5GNM - chain A; structure by X-ray diffraction, 2.70 A resolution.

Chain A:
Molecule: Vitamin D(3) 25-hydroxylase
From: Pseudonocardia autotrophica
Notes: EC 1.14.15.15
UniProt: C4B644 (CPVDH_PSEAH); residue numbers follow UniProt; this construct covers 1-403
Sequence (411 residues; each row starts with the number of its first residue):
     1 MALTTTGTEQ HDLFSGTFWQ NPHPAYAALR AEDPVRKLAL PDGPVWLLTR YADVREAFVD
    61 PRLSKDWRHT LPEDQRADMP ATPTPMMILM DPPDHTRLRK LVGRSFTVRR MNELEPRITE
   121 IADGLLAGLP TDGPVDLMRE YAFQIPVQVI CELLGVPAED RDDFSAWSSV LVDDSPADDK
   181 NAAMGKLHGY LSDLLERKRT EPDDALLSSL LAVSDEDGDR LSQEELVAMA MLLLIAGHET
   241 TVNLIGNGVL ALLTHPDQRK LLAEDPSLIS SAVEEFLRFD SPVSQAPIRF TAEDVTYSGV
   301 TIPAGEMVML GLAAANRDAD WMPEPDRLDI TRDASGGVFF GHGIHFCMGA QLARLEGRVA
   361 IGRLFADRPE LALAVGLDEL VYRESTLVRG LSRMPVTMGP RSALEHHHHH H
Unresolved in the structure: 1-2, 402-411
Sequence notes: engineered mutation Met348 (Leu in C4B644); expression tag (404-411)
Ion coordination: heme Fe near Cys347 (its only coordinating residue here)
Small-molecule neighbours: heme (HEM): Phe58, Lys65, Met87, Ile88, His95, Arg99, Phe106, Leu232, Leu233, Ala236, Gly237, Thr240, Thr241, Leu244, Leu277, Pro282, Val283, Ala286, Pro287, Arg289, Leu312, Phe339, Phe340, Gly341, Ile344, His345, Phe346, Cys347, Met348, Gly349, Leu352, Ala353, Glu356
UniProt features mapped onto this chain:
  - binding site (heme): Cys347

Summary:
Bound to chain A: heme. UniProt lists heme-binding residue Cys347.
Chain A is Vitamin D(3) 25-hydroxylase (Pseudonocardia autotrophica); the structure, Cytochrome P450 Vdh
(CYP107BR1) L348M mutant, was determined by X-ray diffraction, deposited together with 5GNL.
